Entry 4Q1G (X-ray diffraction, 2.10 A resolution); this record covers chains A and C of the 3 polymer chains in the assembly.

[Chain A (and C)]
Name: Polyketide biosynthesis enoyl-CoA isomerase PksI
From: Bacillus subtilis
Notes: EC 4.-.-.-; chain C of this document is another copy of the same molecule, construct and numbering; everything in this record applies to it too
UniProtKB: P40802 (PKSI_BACSU); numbering as in UniProt (aligned over 1-249)
Amino-acid sequence (268 residues; row label = number of the first residue in the row; numbers below 1 keep their minus sign (Met-18 is residue -18)):
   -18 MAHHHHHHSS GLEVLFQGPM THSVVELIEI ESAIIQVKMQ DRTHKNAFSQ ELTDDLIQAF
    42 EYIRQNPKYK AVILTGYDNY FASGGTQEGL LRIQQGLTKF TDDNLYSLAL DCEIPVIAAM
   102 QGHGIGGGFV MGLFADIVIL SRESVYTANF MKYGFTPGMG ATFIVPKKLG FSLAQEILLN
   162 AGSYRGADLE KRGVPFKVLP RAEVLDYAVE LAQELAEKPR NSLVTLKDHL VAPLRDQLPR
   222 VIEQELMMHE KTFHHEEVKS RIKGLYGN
Unresolved in the structure: -18 to 0, 80-83, 249 (chain C: -18 to 3, 80-82, 233-249)
Construct notes: expression tag (-18 to 0)
UniProt features mapped onto this chain:
  - active site: His230
  - mutagenesis: Lys80 (K80A: Does not affect the enzymatic activity), His230 (H230A: Reduces the enzymatic activity), Lys232 (K232A: Does not affect the enzymatic activity), His235 (H235A: Does not affect the enzymatic activity)
Reported in the primary citation:
  - catalytic residues: His230
  - mutagenesis - H230A: decreased catalytic activity on 3-methyl glutaconyl-SNAC
  - mutagenesis - H230A: decreased catalytic activity on 3-methyl glutaconyl-CoA
  - mutagenesis - K80A, K232A, H235A: unchanged catalytic activity

[Chain A / chain C interface]
Contacting residue pairs (194; chain A residue first):
  Ile11(A) with Val190(C), hydrophobic
  Glu12(A) with Gln194(C), hydrogen bond
  Ile15(A) with Ala193(C); Gln194(C)
  Met20(A) with Met112(C), hydrophobic
  Phe29(A) with Leu86(C), hydrophobic; Gly108(C); Gly109(C); Met112(C), hydrophobic; Met140(C), hydrophobic
  Thr34(A) with Leu86(C)
  Leu37(A) with Met112(C), hydrophobic
  Phe41(A) with Leu89(C)
  Arg45(A) with Asp92(C), hydrogen bond (side chain-backbone); Glu94(C)
  Pro48(A) with Arg201(C)
  Tyr50(A) with Ile95(C); Arg201(C), hydrogen bond (backbone-side chain)
  Lys51(A) with Ile95(C); Pro96(C); Ala197(C), hydrogen bond (side chain-backbone); Lys199(C), hydrogen bond (side chain-backbone); Arg201(C); Leu204(C)
  Ala52(A) with Ile95(C); Pro96(C)
  Val53(A) with Ile95(C), hydrophobic; Pro96(C), hydrogen bond (backbone-backbone); Val97(C); Ile98(C), hydrogen bond (backbone-backbone)
  Ile54(A) with Ile98(C); Ala100(C), hydrophobic; Ala189(C); Val190(C), hydrophobic; Ala193(C), hydrophobic
  Leu55(A) with Ile98(C), hydrogen bond (backbone-backbone); Ala99(C); Ala100(C), hydrogen bond (backbone-backbone)
  Thr56(A) with Ala100(C), hydrogen bond (side chain-backbone); Gln102(C), hydrogen bond; Leu186(C)
  Gly57(A) with Gln102(C), hydrogen bond (backbone-side chain)
  Tyr58(A) with Gln102(C), hydrogen bond (backbone-side chain)
  Asp59(A) with Gln102(C), hydrogen bond (backbone-side chain)
  Asn60(A) with Gly103(C); His104(C), hydrogen bond (backbone-backbone); Arg182(C), hydrogen bond
  Tyr61(A) with Gln102(C), hydrogen bond (backbone-side chain); Gly103(C); His104(C)
  Phe62(A) with Ala100(C); Met101(C), hydrophobic; Gly103(C); His104(C), hydrogen bond (backbone-backbone); Gly109(C)
  Ala63(A) with His104(C), hydrogen bond (backbone-backbone); Gly105(C); Ile106(C), hydrogen bond (backbone-backbone); Gly109(C); Met112(C), hydrophobic
  Ser64(A) with Ile106(C)
  Gly65(A) with Ile106(C), hydrogen bond (backbone-backbone); Gly108(C); Gly109(C)
  Gln68(A) with Tyr134(C), hydrogen bond
  Leu71(A) with Tyr134(C)
  Ile74(A) with Phe136(C), hydrophobic
  Gln75(A) with Tyr134(C); Phe136(C)
  Asp84(A) with Thr34(C); Ile38(C)
  Leu86(A) with Phe29(C), hydrophobic; Thr34(C)
  Leu89(A) with Leu37(C), hydrophobic; Ile38(C), hydrophobic; Phe41(C)
  Asp92(A) with Arg45(C), hydrogen bond (backbone-side chain)
  Cys93(A) with Val53(C), hydrophobic
  Glu94(A) with Arg45(C)
  Ile95(A) with Tyr50(C); Lys51(C); Ala52(C); Val53(C), hydrophobic
  Pro96(A) with Lys51(C); Ala52(C); Val53(C), hydrogen bond (backbone-backbone)
  Val97(A) with Val53(C)
  Ile98(A) with Val53(C), hydrogen bond (backbone-backbone); Ile54(C); Leu55(C), hydrogen bond (backbone-backbone)
  Ala99(A) with Leu55(C)
  Ala100(A) with Ile54(C), hydrophobic; Leu55(C), hydrogen bond (backbone-backbone); Thr56(C), hydrogen bond (backbone-side chain); Phe62(C)
  Met101(A) with Phe62(C), hydrophobic
  Gln102(A) with Thr56(C), hydrogen bond; Gly57(C), hydrogen bond (side chain-backbone); Tyr58(C), hydrogen bond (side chain-backbone); Asp59(C), hydrogen bond (side chain-backbone); Tyr61(C), hydrogen bond (side chain-backbone)
  Gly103(A) with Asn60(C); Tyr61(C); Phe62(C)
  His104(A) with Asn60(C), hydrogen bond (backbone-backbone); Tyr61(C); Phe62(C), hydrogen bond (backbone-backbone); Ala63(C), hydrogen bond (backbone-backbone)
  Gly105(A) with Ala63(C)
  Ile106(A) with Ala63(C), hydrogen bond (backbone-backbone); Ser64(C); Gly65(C), hydrogen bond (backbone-backbone)
  Gly108(A) with Phe29(C); Gly65(C)
  Gly109(A) with Phe29(C); Phe62(C); Ala63(C); Gly65(C)
  Met112(A) with Met20(C), hydrophobic; Phe29(C), hydrophobic
  Gly113(A) with Phe62(C)
  Met132(A) with Lys199(C); Ser203(C); Leu204(C); Leu207(C), hydrophobic
  Gly135(A) with Pro200(C); Ser203(C), hydrogen bond (backbone-side chain)
  Pro138(A) with Leu207(C)
  Met140(A) with Phe29(C), hydrophobic
  Thr143(A) with His210(C), hydrogen bond
  Phe152(A) with Lys148(C); Leu211(C); Leu215(C), hydrophobic
  Ser153(A) with Lys149(C); Pro176(C); Phe177(C)
  Gln156(A) with Asp117(C); Leu211(C)
  Leu159(A) with Leu207(C)
  Leu160(A) with Leu196(C); Lys199(C); Leu207(C), hydrophobic
  Asn161(A) with Leu192(C); Glu195(C), hydrogen bond; Leu196(C), hydrogen bond (side chain-backbone); Lys199(C), hydrogen bond (backbone-side chain)
  Arg173(A) with Val175(C); Pro176(C), hydrogen bond (side chain-backbone); Lys178(C)
  Arg182(A) with Asp59(C); Asn60(C)
  Leu186(A) with Gln17(C); Ile54(C), hydrophobic
  Ala189(A) with Ile54(C)
  Val190(A) with Ile11(C), hydrophobic; Ile54(C), hydrophobic
  Ala193(A) with Ile15(C); Ile54(C), hydrophobic
  Gln194(A) with Glu12(C), hydrogen bond; Ile15(C)
  Ala197(A) with Lys51(C), hydrogen bond (backbone-side chain)
  Lys199(A) with Lys51(C), hydrogen bond (backbone-side chain)
  Arg201(A) with Asn47(C); Pro48(C); Tyr50(C), hydrogen bond (side chain-backbone); Lys51(C)
  Leu204(A) with Lys51(C)
  Gln225(A) with His210(C)
  Met229(A) with Thr206(C); Leu207(C), hydrophobic; His210(C)
  Lys232(A) with Asn202(C), hydrogen bond (backbone-side chain)
  Thr233(A) with Ser203(C)
  Phe234(A) with Leu71(C); Ile74(C), hydrophobic; Gln75(C)
  His235(A) with Ile74(C); Gln75(C), hydrogen bond (side chain-backbone)
  His236(A) with Gln75(C)
  Glu238(A) with Pro200(C)
  Val239(A) with Gln75(C)
  Lys240(A) with Gln75(C); Gln76(C)
  Arg242(A) with Glu198(C), hydrogen bond (side chain-backbone); Lys199(C); Pro200(C)
  Ile243(A) with Gln68(C), hydrogen bond (backbone-side chain); Leu71(C); Leu72(C), hydrophobic
  Lys244(A) with Gln68(C)
  Tyr247(A) with Gly66(C), hydrogen bond (side chain-backbone); Thr67(C); Gln68(C), hydrogen bond (side chain-backbone); Leu71(C), hydrophobic
Also at the interface, not in a pair above, chain A (102 interface residues in all): Ala14, Gln17, Ile38, Ile44, Phe110, Tyr134, Phe136, Thr137, Leu154, Glu157, Ala162, Leu196, Pro200, Glu237
Also at the interface, not in a pair above, chain C (99 interface residues in all): Ala28, Ile44, Gly77, Asn85, Ala90, Cys93, Phe110, Gly113, Ile118, Tyr188, Lys208

[Summary]
Chain A and chain C form an interface of 102 and 99 residues respectively, with 54 hydrogen bonds. Polar
contacts include Glu12(A)-Gln194(C), Arg45(A)-Asp92(C) and Tyr50(A)-Arg201(C). The paper reports the catalytic
residue His230(A); H230A of chain A reduces catalytic activity on 3-methyl glutaconyl-SNAC; 4 substitutions
were tested in all.
Both chains are Polyketide biosynthesis enoyl-CoA isomerase PksI (Bacillus subtilis). Entry 4Q1G (Structure
and mechanism of a dehydratase/decarboxylase enzyme couple involved in polyketide beta-branching) was
determined by X-ray diffraction (same publication as 4Q1H, 4Q1I, 4Q1J and 4Q1K).
